PDB entry 1XH0 | X-ray diffraction, 2.00 A resolution | chain A

[Chain A]
Protein: Alpha-amylase, pancreatic
Organism: Homo sapiens
Notes: EC 3.2.1.1
Reference sequence: P04746 (AMYP_HUMAN); residues 1-496 here correspond to UniProt positions 16-511 (UniProt number = residue number + 15)
Amino-acid sequence (496 residues; each row starts with the number of its first residue):
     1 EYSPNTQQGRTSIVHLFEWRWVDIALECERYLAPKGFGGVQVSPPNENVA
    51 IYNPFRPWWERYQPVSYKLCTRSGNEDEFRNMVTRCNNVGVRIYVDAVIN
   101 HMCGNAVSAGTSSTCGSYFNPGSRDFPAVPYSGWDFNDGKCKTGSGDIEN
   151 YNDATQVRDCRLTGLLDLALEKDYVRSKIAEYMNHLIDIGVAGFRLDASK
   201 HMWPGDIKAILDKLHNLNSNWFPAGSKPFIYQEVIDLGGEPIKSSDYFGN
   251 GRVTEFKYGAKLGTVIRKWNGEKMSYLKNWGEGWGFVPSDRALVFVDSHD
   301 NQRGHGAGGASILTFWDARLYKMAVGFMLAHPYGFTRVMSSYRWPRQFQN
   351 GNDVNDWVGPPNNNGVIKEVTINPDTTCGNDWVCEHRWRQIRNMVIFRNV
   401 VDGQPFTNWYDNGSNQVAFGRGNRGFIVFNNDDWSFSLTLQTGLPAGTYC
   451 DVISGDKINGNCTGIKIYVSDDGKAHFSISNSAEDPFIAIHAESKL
Differences from the reference sequence: engineered mutation S298 (Asn313 in P04746)
Modified / non-standard residues: E1 (pyroglutamic acid; PCA)
Cystine bridges: C28-C86, C70-C115, C141-C160, C378-C384, C450-C462
Covalently attached groups: N-acetylglucosamine (NAG) linked to N461
Small-molecule neighbours: acarbose derived hexasaccharide (AAO): W58, W59, E60, Y62, Q63, H101, G104, Y151, L162, T163, G164, L165, R195, D197, A198, K200, H201, E233, I235, L237, E240, H299, D300, H305, A307
UniProt features mapped onto this chain:
  - active site: D197 (Nucleophile), E233 (Proton donor)
  - binding site (Ca(2+)): N100, R158, D167, H201
  - binding site (chloride): R195, R337
  - site: D300 (Transition state stabilizer)
  - glycosylation: N461 (N-linked (GlcNAc...) asparagine)
Reported in the primary citation:
  - conformationally variable residues (side-chain flip): E233, D300
  - binding site for acarbose derived hexasaccharide: E233, D300
  - post-translational modification sites: N461
  - mutagenesis - N298S (10-fold): decreased catalytic activity on starch (citing earlier work)
  - catalytic residues: R195, D197, E233 (citing earlier work)
  - catalytic residues: D300 (proposed by the authors, not directly observed)

[In short]
Chain A binds acarbose derived hexasaccharide. Covalently linked N-acetylglucosamine: at N461. From UniProt:
active-site residues D197 and E233, 4 Ca2+-binding residues and chloride-binding residues R195 and R337. From
the paper: catalytic residues R195, D197 and E233 among others; N298S reduces catalytic activity on starch.
Chain A is Alpha-amylase, pancreatic (Homo sapiens); the structure, Structure of the N298S variant of human
pancreatic alpha-amylase complexed with acarbose, was determined by X-ray diffraction (same publication as
1XGZ, 1XH1 and 1XH2).
